6UD4 - chains E and D of the 8 polymer chains in the assembly; structure by electron microscopy, 3.30 A resolution.

== Chain E ==
Name: Protein cornichon homolog 3
From: Mus musculus
Reference sequence: Q6ZWS4 (CNIH3_MOUSE); residues 1-160 here = UniProt positions 1-160
Amino-acid sequence (174 residues; each row starts with the number of its first residue):
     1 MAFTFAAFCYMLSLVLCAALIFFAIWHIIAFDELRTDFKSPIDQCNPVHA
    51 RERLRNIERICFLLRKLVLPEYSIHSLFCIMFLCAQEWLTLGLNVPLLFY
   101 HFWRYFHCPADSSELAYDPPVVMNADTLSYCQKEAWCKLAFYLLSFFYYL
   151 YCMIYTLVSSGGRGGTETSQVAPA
Not modelled in the structure: 1, 38-49, 111-125, 161-174
Construct notes: linker (161-165); expression tag (166-174)

== Chain D ==
Name: Glutamate receptor 2
From: Rattus norvegicus
Reference sequence: P19491 (GRIA2_RAT); residues -20 to 847 here correspond to UniProt positions 1-868 (UniProt number = residue number + 21)
Amino-acid sequence (889 residues; numbered -20 to 868; the number before each row is that of its first residue; numbers below 1 keep their minus sign (Met-20 is residue -20)):
   -20 MQKIMHISVLLSPVLWGLIFGVSSNSIQIGGLFPRGADQEYSAFRVGMVQ
    30 FSTSEFRLTPHIDNLEVANSFAVTNAFCSQFSRGVYAIFGFYDKKSVNTI
    80 TSFCGTLHVSFITPSFPTDGTHPFVIQMRPDLKGALLSLIEYYQWDKFAY
   130 LYDSDRGLSTLQAVLDSAAEKKWQVTAINVGNINNDKKDETYRSLFQDLE
   180 LKKERRVILDCERDKVNDIVDQVITIGKHVKGYHYIIANLGFTDGDLLKI
   230 QFGGANVSGFQIVDYDDSLVSKFIERWSTLEEKEYPGAHTATIKYTSALT
   280 YDAVQVMTEAFRNLRKQRIEISRRGNAGDCLANPAVPWGQGVEIERALKQ
   330 VQVEGLSGNIKFDQNGKRINYTINIMELKTNGPRKIGYWSEVDKMVVTLT
   380 ELPSGNDTSGLENKTVVVTTILESPYVMMKKNHEMLEGNERYEGYCVDLA
   430 AEIAKHCGFKYKLTIVGDGKYGARDADTKIWNGMVGELVYGKADIAIAPL
   480 TITLVREEVIDFSKPFMSLGISIMIKKPQKSKPGVFSFLDPLAYEIWMCI
   530 VFAYIGVSVVLFLVSRFSPYEWHTEEFEDGRETQSSESTNEFGIFNSLWF
   580 SLGAFMRQGCDISPRSLSGRIVGGVWWFFTLIIISSYTANLAAFLTVERM
   630 VSPIESAEDLSKQTEIAYGTLDSGSTKEFFRRSKIAVFDKMWTYMRSAEP
   680 SVFVRTTAEGVARVRKSKGKYAYLLESTMNEYIEQRKPCDTMKVGGNLDS
   730 KGYGIATPKGSSLGNAVNLAVLKLNEQGLLDKLKNKWWYDKGECGSGGGD
   780 SKEKTSALSLSNVAGVFYILVGGLGLAMLVALIEFCYKSRAEAKRMKVAK
   830 NPQNINPSSSQNSQNFATDYKDDDDKEGYNVYGIESVKI
Not modelled in the structure: -20 to 393, 549-594, 777-783, 825-868
Disulfide bonds: Cys718-Cys773
Construct notes: conflict Arg586 (Gln607 in P19491); expression tag (848-868)
Small-molecule neighbours: ZK1 ({[7-morpholin-4-yl-2,3-dioxo-6-(trifluoromethyl)-3,4-dihydroquinoxalin-1(2H)-yl]methyl}phosphonic acid): Glu402, Tyr405, Tyr450, Pro478, Leu479, Thr480, Arg485, Gly653, Ser654, Thr686, Glu705, Thr707, Met708, Tyr732
Curated features (UniProtKB/Swiss-Prot):
  - region: Ala846, Thr847 (Required for interaction with IQSEC1)
  - binding site (L-glutamate): Pro478, Thr480, Arg485, Ser654, Thr655, Glu705
  - site: Arg453 (Interaction with the cone snail toxin Con-ikot-ikot), Ile633 (Crucial to convey clamshell closure to channel opening), Arg660 (Interaction with the cone snail toxin Con-ikot-ikot), Lys752 (Interaction with the cone snail toxin Con-ikot-ikot)
  - modified residue (Phosphoserine): Ser662, Ser696, Ser839, Ser842
  - lipidation (S-palmitoyl cysteine): Cys589, Cys815
  - glycosylation (N-linked (GlcNAc...) asparagine): Asn235, Asn349, Asn385, Asn392
What the authors report for this chain:
  - specificity-determining residues: Glu524, Met527, Cys528, Leu789, Ala793 (by similarity / conservation)

== Interface between chain E and chain D ==
Contacting residue pairs (12; chain E residue first):
  Phe5(E) with Glu524(D); Met527(D), hydrophobic; Cys528(D); Phe531(D), hydrophobic
  Phe8(E) with Cys528(D), hydrophobic; Phe531(D), hydrophobic; Ala532(D)
  Cys9(E) with Phe531(D), hydrophobic
  Lys66(E) with Arg545(D), hydrogen bond (backbone-side chain)
  Pro70(E) with Arg545(D)
  Leu77(E) with Ile534(D), hydrophobic
  Met81(E) with Phe531(D), hydrophobic
Interface residues without a listed pair, chain E (12 interface residues in all): Leu12, Leu16, Leu67, Leu69, Cys84
Interface residues without a listed pair, chain D (10 interface residues in all): Phe541, Leu542, Phe546

== In short ==
Chain E and chain D form an interface of 12 and 10 residues respectively; the contacts include 1 hydrogen
bond. The hydrogen-bonded pair is Lys66(E)-Arg545(D). Chain D binds compound ZK1. From UniProt: 6
L-glutamate-binding residues on chain D. The paper reports specificity determinants Glu524(D), Met527(D) and
Cys528(D) among others.
Here chain E is Protein cornichon homolog 3 (Mus musculus) and chain D is Glutamate receptor 2 (Rattus
norvegicus). Entry 6UD4 (GluA2 in complex with its auxiliary subunit CNIH3 in AS map II - (LBD-TMD-C3(AS) II)-
with ...) was determined by electron microscopy together with 6PEQ, 6U5S, 6U6I, 6UCB and 6UD8 from the same
study.
